Entry 6CEZ (X-ray diffraction, 2.40 A resolution); this record covers chains L and P of the 3 polymer chains in the assembly.

Chain L:
Protein: Light chain of Fab fragment of rabbit anti-HIV1 gp120 V2 mAb 16C2
Organism: Oryctolagus cuniculus
Notes: antibody fragment or engineered binder
Sequence (213 residues; row label = number of the first residue in the row; a row labelled like 27A-27B holds insertion residues (27A, then the next letters in order)):
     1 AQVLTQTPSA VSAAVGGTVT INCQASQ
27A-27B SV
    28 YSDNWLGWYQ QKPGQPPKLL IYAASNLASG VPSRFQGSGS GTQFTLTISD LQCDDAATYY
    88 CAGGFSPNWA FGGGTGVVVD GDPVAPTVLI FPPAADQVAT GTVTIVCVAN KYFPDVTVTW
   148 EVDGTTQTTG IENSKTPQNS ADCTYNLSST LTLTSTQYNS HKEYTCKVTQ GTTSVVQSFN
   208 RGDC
Disordered / not traced: 1
Disulfide bonds: Cys23-Cys88, Cys80-Cys170, Cys134-Cys193

Chain P:
Protein: HIV-1 gp120 V2 Peptide Con B
Sequence (15 residues; each row starts with the number of its first residue):
   166 RDKVQKEYAL FYKLD
Disordered / not traced: 180

Chain L / chain P interface:
Residue-residue contacts - 15 pairs, chain L then chain P:
  Tyr28(L) with Glu172(P); Leu175(P); Phe176(P), hydrophobic
  Ser29(L) with Glu172(P)
  Asn31(L) with Glu172(P)
  Trp32(L) with Glu172(P), hydrogen bond; Phe176(P)
  Gly91(L) with Phe176(P)
  Phe92(L) with Phe176(P)
  Ser93(L) with Phe176(P); Tyr177(P)
  Pro94(L) with Phe176(P); Tyr177(P)
  Trp96(L) with Phe176(P); Tyr177(P), hydrogen bond
Other interface residues (no listed pair), chain L (10 interface residues in all): Asn95
Other interface residues (no listed pair), chain P (6 interface residues in all): Tyr173, Lys178

Summary:
10 residues of chain L and 6 residues of chain P are in contact; the contacts include 2 hydrogen bonds. Among
the polar pairs are Trp32(L)-Glu172(P) and Trp96(L)-Tyr177(P).
Chain L is Light chain of Fab fragment of rabbit anti-HIV1 gp120 V2 mAb 16C2 (Oryctolagus cuniculus) and chain
P is HIV-1 gp120 V2 Peptide Con B; the structure, Crystal Structure of Rabbit Anti-HIV-1 gp120 V2 Fab 16C2 in
complex with V2 peptide ConB, was determined by X-ray diffraction.
